PDB entry 6F3E | X-ray diffraction, 2.67 A resolution | chain A

== Chain A ==
Protein: Interleukin-1 receptor-associated kinase 4
From: Homo sapiens
Notes: EC 2.7.11.1
Reference sequence: Q9NWZ3 (IRAK4_HUMAN); numbering as in UniProt (aligned over 164-458)
Amino-acid sequence (295 residues; row label = number of the first residue in the row):
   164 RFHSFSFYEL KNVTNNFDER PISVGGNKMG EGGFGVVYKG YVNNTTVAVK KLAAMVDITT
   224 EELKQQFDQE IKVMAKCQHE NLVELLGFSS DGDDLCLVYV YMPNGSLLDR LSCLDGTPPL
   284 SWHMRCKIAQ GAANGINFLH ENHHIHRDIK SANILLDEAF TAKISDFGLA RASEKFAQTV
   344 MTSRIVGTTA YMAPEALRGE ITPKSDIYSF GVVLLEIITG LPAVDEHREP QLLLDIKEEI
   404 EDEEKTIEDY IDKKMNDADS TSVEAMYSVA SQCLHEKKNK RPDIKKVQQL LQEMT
Not modelled in the structure: 216-225, 253-257, 334-341
Modified residues: Thr342 (phosphothreonine; TPO); Thr345 (phosphothreonine; TPO)
UniProt features mapped onto this chain:
  - active site: Asp311 (Proton acceptor)
  - binding site (ATP): Met192 to Val200, Lys213, Lys313 to Asn316, Asp329
  - modified residue: Thr342 (Phosphothreonine), Thr345 (Phosphothreonine), Ser346 (Phosphoserine)
  - natural variant: Gly298 (G298D: In IMD67)
  - mutagenesis: Lys213 (K213A: Loss of kinase activity)
Small-molecule neighbours: CJQ (2-[(3R)-12-(4-morpholin-4-ylcyclohexyl)oxy-7-thia-9,11-diazatricyclo[6.4.0.02,6]dodeca-1(8),2(6),9,11-tetraen-3-yl]ethanamide): Met192, Gly193, Glu194, Gly195, Val200, Ala211, Lys213, Val246, Tyr262, Val263, Tyr264, Met265, Gly268, Ser269, Asp272, Leu277, Ala315, Asn316, Leu318, Ser328, Asp329

== In short ==
Ligands of chain A: compound CJQ. From UniProt: active-site residue Asp311, 15 ATP-binding residues and one
mutagenesis site.
Chain A is Interleukin-1 receptor-associated kinase 4 (Homo sapiens); the structure, IRAK4 IN COMPLEX WITH
inhibitor, was determined by X-ray diffraction, deposited together with 6F3D, 6F3G and 6F3I.
